PDB entry 9MJ4 | electron microscopy, 3.70 A resolution | chains L and A of the 16 polymer chains in the assembly

Chain L:
Molecule: V-type proton ATPase subunit c
From: Saccharomyces cerevisiae
Reference sequence: P25515 (VATL1_YEAST); numbering as in UniProt (aligned over 1-160)
Sequence (160 residues; each row starts with the number of its first residue):
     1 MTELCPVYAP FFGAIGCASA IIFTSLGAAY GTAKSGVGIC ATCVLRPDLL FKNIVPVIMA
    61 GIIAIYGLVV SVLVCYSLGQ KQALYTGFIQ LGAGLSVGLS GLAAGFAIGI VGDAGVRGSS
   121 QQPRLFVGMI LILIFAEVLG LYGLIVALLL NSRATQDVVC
Disordered / not traced: 160
UniProt features mapped onto this chain:
  - site: Glu137 (Essential for proton translocation)
  - mutagenesis: Glu137 (E137D: Partial inactivation; E137Q/V/K: Inactivation)

Chain A:
Molecule: V-type proton ATPase subunit a, vacuolar isoform
From: Saccharomyces cerevisiae
Notes: engineered mutation(s): C-terminal calmodulin binding peptide
Reference sequence: P32563 (VPH1_YEAST); numbering as in UniProt (aligned over 1-840)
Sequence (840 residues; row label = number of the first residue in the row):
     1 MAEKEEAIFR SAEMALVQFY IPQEISRDSA YTLGQLGLVQ FRDLNSKVRA FQRTFVNEIR
    61 RLDNVERQYR YFYSLLKKHD IKLYEGDTDK YLDGSGELYV PPSGSVIDDY VRNASYLEER
   121 LIQMEDATDQ IEVQKNDLEQ YRFILQSGDE FFLKGDNTDS TSYMDEDMID ANGENIAAAI
   181 GASVNYVTGV IARDKVATLE QILWRVLRGN LFFKTVEIEQ PVYDVKTREY KHKNAFIVFS
   241 HGDLIIKRIR KIAESLDANL YDVDSSNEGR SQQLAKVNKN LSDLYTVLKT TSTTLESELY
   301 AIAKELDSWF QDVTREKAIF EILNKSNYDT NRKILIAEGW IPRDELATLQ ARLGEMIARL
   361 GIDVPSIIQV LDTNHTPPTF HRTNKFTAGF QSICDCYGIA QYREINAGLP TIVTFPFMFA
   421 IMFGDMGHGF LMTLAALSLV LNEKKINKMK RGEIFDMAFT GRYIILLMGV FSMYTGFLYN
   481 DIFSKTMTIF KSGWKWPDHW KKGESITATS VGTYPIGLDW AWHGTENALL FSNSYKMKLS
   541 ILMGFIHMTY SYFFSLANHL YFNSMIDIIG NFIPGLLFMQ GIFGYLSVCI VYKWAVDWVK
   601 DGKPAPGLLN MLINMFLSPG TIDDELYPHQ AKVQVFLLLM ALVCIPWLLL VKPLHFKFTH
   661 KKKSHEPLPS TEADASSEDL EAQQLISAMD ADDAEEEEVG SGSHGEDFGD IMIHQVIHTI
   721 EFCLNCVSHT ASYLRLWALS LAHAQLSSVL WTMTIQIAFG FRGFVGVFMT VALFAMWFAL
   781 TCAVLVLMEG TSAMLHSLRL HWVESMSKFF VGEGLPYEPF AFEYKDMEVA VASASSSASS
Disordered / not traced: 1-2, 155-183, 660-705, 828-840
UniProt features mapped onto this chain:
  - modified residue: Ala2 (N-acetylalanine)
  - mutagenesis: Asp425 (D425N: Reduces assembly of V-ATPase complexes and reduces ATPase activity of the assembled complexes), Lys538 (K538A: Reduces assembly of V-ATPase complexes), Lys593 (K593A: Reduces ATPase activity), Gln634 (Q634L: Reduces subunit stability), His729 (H729R: Reduces ATPase activity), Arg735 (R735L: Reduces subunit stability), Leu739 (L739S: Reduces ATPase activity), His743 (H743A/E/Y: Reduces ATPase activity), Leu746 (L746S: Reduces ATPase activity), Leu780 (L780S: Reduces assembly of V-ATPase complexes), Glu789 (E789A/D/H/Q: Abolishes ATPase activity and proton transport, but does not affect complex assembly), Leu800 (L800S: Reduces assembly of V-ATPase complexes), 4 further mutagenesis entries in UniProt

How chain L and chain A interact:
Residue-residue contacts - 19 pairs, chain L then chain A:
  Lys52(L) - Glu453(A)
  Ile58(L) - Met788(A)  hydrophobic
  Tyr66(L) - Glu789(A)  hydrogen bond
  Ile130(L) - Leu795(A)  hydrophobic
  Ile134(L) - Ser792(A)
  Ile134(L) - Leu795(A)  hydrophobic
  Phe135(L) - Arg799(A)
  Glu137(L) - Ser792(A)  hydrogen bond
  Val138(L) - His796(A)
  Leu141(L) - Ala738(A)  hydrophobic
  Leu141(L) - Leu739(A)  hydrophobic
  Leu141(L) - Ala742(A)  hydrophobic
  Tyr142(L) - Arg735(A)  hydrogen bond
  Ile145(L) - Ala738(A)
  Leu148(L) - Leu741(A)  hydrophobic
  Leu148(L) - Gln745(A)
  Leu149(L) - Trp737(A)  hydrophobic
  Ser152(L) - Leu530(A)
  Gln156(L) - Glu526(A)
Other interface residues (no listed pair), chain L (21 interface residues in all): Met59, Ile62, Val69, Val127, Leu131, Leu144
Other interface residues (no listed pair), chain A (24 interface residues in all): Met457, Leu529, Asn533, Leu746, Val749, Val784, Leu798, Trp802

In short:
The interface between chain L and chain A involves 21 residues on one side and 24 on the other; the contacts
include 3 hydrogen bonds. Polar pairs include Tyr66(L)-Glu789(A), Glu137(L)-Ser792(A) and Tyr142(L)-Arg735(A).
Chain L is V-type proton ATPase subunit c and chain A is V-type proton ATPase subunit a, vacuolar isoform,
both from Saccharomyces cerevisiae; the structure, Yeast V-ATPase Vo proton channel bound to nanobody 2WVA149,
was determined by electron microscopy, deposited together with 9E76 and 9E7L.
